Entry 3VEF (X-ray diffraction, 2.64 A resolution); this record covers chains A and B of the 3 polymer chains in the assembly.

[Chain A (and B)]
Name: DypB
Organism: Rhodococcus jostii
Notes: EC 1.11.1.-; chain B of this document is another copy of the same molecule, construct and numbering; everything in this record applies to it too
UniProt: Q0SE24 (Q0SE24_RHOSR); numbering as in UniProt (aligned over 1-350)
Amino-acid sequence (353 residues; each row starts with the number of its first residue; numbers below 1 keep their minus sign (Gly-2 is residue -2)):
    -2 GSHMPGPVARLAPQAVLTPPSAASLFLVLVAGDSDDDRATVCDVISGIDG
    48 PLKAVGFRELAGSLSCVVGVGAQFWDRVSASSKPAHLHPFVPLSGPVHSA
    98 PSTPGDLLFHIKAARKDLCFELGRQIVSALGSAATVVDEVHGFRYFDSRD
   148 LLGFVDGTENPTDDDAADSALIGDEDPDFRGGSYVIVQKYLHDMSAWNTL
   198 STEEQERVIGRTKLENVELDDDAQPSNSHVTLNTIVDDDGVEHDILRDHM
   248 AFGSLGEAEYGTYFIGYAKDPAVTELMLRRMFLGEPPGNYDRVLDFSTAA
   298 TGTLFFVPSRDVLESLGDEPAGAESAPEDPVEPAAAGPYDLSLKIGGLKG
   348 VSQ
Disordered / not traced: -2 to 5, 314-350 (chain B: -2 to 5, 316-350)
Sequence notes: expression tag (-2 to 0); engineered mutation His246 (Asn in Q0SE24)
Metal / ion sites: heme Fe near His226 (its only coordinating residue here)
Residues lining bound ligands: heme (HEM): Asp147, Leu149, Phe151, Val152, Asp153, Gly154, Thr155, Glu156, Gln185, Tyr187, His189, Ile206, Arg208, Asn213, Glu215, His226, Val227, Asn230, Thr231, Ile242, Arg244, Thr259, Phe261, Thr271, Met274, Leu275, Met278, Val290, Ser294
From the paper describing this entry:
  - mutagenesis - N246H: abolished catalytic activity
  - conformationally variable residues (side-chain flip): Asp153, Arg244, His246
  - contacts within the chain: Asp153-His246 (hydrogen bond)
  - catalytic residues: Arg244

[Interface between chain A and chain B]
Residue-residue contacts - 46 pairs, chain A then chain B:
  Leu22(A) - Leu252(B)  hydrophobic
  Arg55(A) - Phe143(B)
  Arg112(A) - Phe143(B)
  Lys113(A) - Phe140(B)
  Asp114(A) - Arg141(B)
  Asp114(A) - Tyr142(B)
  Asp114(A) - Phe143(B)  hydrogen bond (side chain-backbone)
  Leu115(A) - Phe143(B)  hydrophobic
  Phe117(A) - Phe140(B)  hydrophobic
  Phe117(A) - Gly250(B)
  Phe117(A) - Leu252(B)  hydrophobic
  Glu118(A) - Tyr142(B)  hydrogen bond
  Glu118(A) - Phe143(B)
  Gly120(A) - Leu252(B)
  Arg121(A) - Tyr142(B)  hydrogen bond
  Arg121(A) - Leu148(B)
  Arg121(A) - Met191(B)
  Arg121(A) - Leu252(B)
  Arg121(A) - Tyr257(B)
  Val133(A) - Gly253(B)
  Glu136(A) - Ser251(B)
  Glu136(A) - Leu252(B)  hydrogen bond (side chain-backbone)
  Glu136(A) - Gly253(B)  hydrogen bond (side chain-backbone)
  Phe140(A) - Lys113(B)
  Phe140(A) - Phe117(B)  hydrophobic
  Arg141(A) - Asp114(B)
  Tyr142(A) - Asp114(B)
  Tyr142(A) - Glu118(B)  hydrogen bond
  Tyr142(A) - Arg121(B)
  Phe143(A) - Arg55(B)
  Phe143(A) - Arg112(B)
  Phe143(A) - Asp114(B)  hydrogen bond (backbone-side chain)
  Phe143(A) - Glu118(B)
  Met191(A) - Arg121(B)
  Gly250(A) - Phe117(B)
  Gly250(A) - His138(B)
  Ser251(A) - Glu136(B)  hydrogen bond
  Leu252(A) - Leu22(B)  hydrophobic
  Leu252(A) - Phe117(B)  hydrophobic
  Leu252(A) - Gly120(B)
  Leu252(A) - Arg121(B)
  Leu252(A) - Glu136(B)  hydrogen bond (backbone-side chain)
  Gly253(A) - Val133(B)
  Gly253(A) - Glu136(B)  hydrogen bond (backbone-side chain)
  Tyr257(A) - Phe117(B)  hydrophobic
  Tyr257(A) - Arg121(B)
Interface residues without a listed pair, chain A (27 interface residues in all): Leu24, Val52, Val124, His138, Leu148
Interface residues without a listed pair, chain B (26 interface residues in all): Leu24, Leu115, Val124

[In short]
27 residues of chain A face 26 of chain B across their interface, with 10 hydrogen bonds. Among the polar
pairs are Asp114(A)-Phe143(B), Glu118(A)-Tyr142(B) and Arg121(A)-Tyr142(B). Ligands of chain A: heme. From the
paper: the catalytic residue Arg244(A); N246H of chain A abolishes catalytic activity.
Both chains are DypB (Rhodococcus jostii). Entry 3VEF (Rhodococcus jostii RHA1 DypB N246H variant in complex
with heme) was determined by X-ray diffraction (same publication as 3VEC, 3VED, 3VEE and 3VEG).
